4PPJ - chain A; structure by X-ray diffraction, 2.30 A resolution.

== Chain A ==
Protein: Monomeric Azami Green
From: Synthetic construct
Sequence (245 residues; numbered 1 to 247; 2 numbers in that range are skipped by the numbering (no residue carries them; nothing is unmodelled there); the number before each row is that of its first residue):
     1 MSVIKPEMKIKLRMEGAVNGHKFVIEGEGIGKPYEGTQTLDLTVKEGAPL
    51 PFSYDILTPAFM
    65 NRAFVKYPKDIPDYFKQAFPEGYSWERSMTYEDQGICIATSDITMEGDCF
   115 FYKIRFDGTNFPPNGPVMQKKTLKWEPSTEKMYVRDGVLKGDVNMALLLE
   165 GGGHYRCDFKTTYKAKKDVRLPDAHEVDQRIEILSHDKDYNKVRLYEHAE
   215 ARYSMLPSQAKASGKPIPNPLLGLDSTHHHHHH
Unresolved in the structure: 1-2, 221-247
Modified / non-standard residues: Met-62 ({(4Z)-4-(4-hydroxybenzylidene)-2-[3-(methylthio)propanimidoyl]-5-oxo-4,5-dihydro-1H-imidazol-1-yl}acetic acid; NRQ)
Covalent attachments: covalent link Met-62/Asn-65
What the authors report for this chain:
  - contacts within the chain: Ser-142/Gln-193 (hydrogen bond)
  - conformationally variable residues (side-chain flip): Arg-66

== Overview ==
From the paper: conformational variability at Arg-66; contacts within the chain involving Gln-193 and Ser-142.
Chain A is Monomeric Azami Green (Synthetic construct); the structure, Crystal structure of Phanta, a weakly
fluorescent photochromic GFP-like protein. ON state, was determined by X-ray diffraction (same publication as
4PPK and 4PPL).
